4X1K - chains B and E of the 5 polymer chains in the assembly; structure by X-ray diffraction, 3.50 A resolution.

[Chain B]
Molecule: Tubulin beta chain
Source organism: Ovis aries
UniProtKB: D0VWY9 (D0VWY9_SHEEP); the author numbering skips numbers that UniProt does not, so the offset changes along the chain: 1-44 = UniProt 1-44; 47-360 = UniProt 45-358; 369-455 = UniProt 359-445
Chain sequence (445 residues; each row starts with the number of its first residue; note: 10 numbers in that range are skipped by the numbering (no residue carries them; nothing is unmodelled there)):
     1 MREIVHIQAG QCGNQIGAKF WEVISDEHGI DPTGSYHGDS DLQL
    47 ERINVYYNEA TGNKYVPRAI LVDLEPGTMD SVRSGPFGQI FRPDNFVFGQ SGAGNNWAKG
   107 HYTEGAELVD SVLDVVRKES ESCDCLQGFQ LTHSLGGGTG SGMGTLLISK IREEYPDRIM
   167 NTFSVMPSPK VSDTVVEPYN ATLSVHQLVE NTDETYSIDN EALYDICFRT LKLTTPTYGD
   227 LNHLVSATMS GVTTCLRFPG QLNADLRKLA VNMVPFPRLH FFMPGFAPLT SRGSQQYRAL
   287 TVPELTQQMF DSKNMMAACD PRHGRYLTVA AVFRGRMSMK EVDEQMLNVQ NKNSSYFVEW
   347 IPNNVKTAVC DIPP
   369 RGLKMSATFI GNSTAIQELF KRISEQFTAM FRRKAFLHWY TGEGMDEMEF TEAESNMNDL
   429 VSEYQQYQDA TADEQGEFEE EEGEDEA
Disordered / not traced: 1-2, 441-455
Residues lining bound ligands:
  - 3WZ (2-methyl-L-alanyl-N-[(3R,4S,5S)-1-{(2S)-2-[(1R,2R)-3-{[(1S)-1-carboxy-2-phenylethyl]amino}-1-methoxy-2-methyl-3-oxopropyl]pyrrolidin-1-yl}-3-methoxy-5-methyl-1-oxoheptan-4-yl]-N-methyl-L-valinamide): Gln15, Lys176, Val177, Ser178, Asp179, Tyr210, Thr221, Pro222, Thr223, Tyr224, Gly225, Asn228, Arg278
  - GDP (guanosine-5'-diphosphate): Gly10, Gln11, Cys12, Gln15, Ile16, Asp69, Ala99, Asn101, Ser140, Gly142, Gly143, Gly144, Thr145, Gly146, Ser147, Val171, Pro173, Val177, Ser178, Glu183, Asn206, Tyr224, Leu227, Asn228
  - colchicine (LOC; N-[(7S)-1,2,3,10-tetramethoxy-9-oxo-6,7-dihydro-5H-benzo[d]heptalen-7-yl]ethanamide): Val238, Cys241, Leu242, Leu248, Ala250, Asp251, Lys254, Leu255, Asn258, Met259, Thr314, Val315, Ala316, Val318, Asn350, Lys352, Thr353, Ala354, Ile378

[Chain E]
Molecule: Stathmin-4
Source organism: Rattus norvegicus
UniProtKB: P63043 (STMN4_RAT); residues 5-145 here correspond to UniProt positions 49-189 (UniProt number = residue number + 44)
Chain sequence (142 residues; each row starts with the number of its first residue):
     4 ADMEVIELNK ATSGQSWEVI LKPPSFDGVP EFNASLPRRR DPSLEEIQKK LEAAEERRKY
    64 QEAELLKHLA EKREHEREVI QKAIEENNNF IKMAKEKLAQ KMESNKENRE AHLAAMLERL
   124 QEKDKHAEEV RKNKELKEEA SR
Disordered / not traced: 4-8, 35-44, 142-145
Differences from the reference sequence: expression tag (4); engineered mutation Ala14 (Cys58 in P63043), Trp20 (Phe64 in P63043)
Curated features (UniProtKB/Swiss-Prot):
  - modified residue: Ser46 (Phosphoserine)

[Interface between chain B and chain E]
Contacting residue pairs - 28 pairs, chain B then chain E:
  Tyr108(B) with His78(E), hydrogen bond; Glu79(E); Val82(E), hydrophobic; Ile83(E), hydrophobic
  Thr109(B) with Ile83(E)
  Ala112(B) with Ile83(E), hydrophobic
  Leu152(B) with Arg76(E); Glu79(E)
  Ser155(B) with Leu72(E); Arg76(E)
  Lys156(B) with Arg76(E)
  Arg158(B) with Leu72(E)
  Glu159(B) with Leu72(E); Ala73(E); Arg76(E), salt bridge
  Pro162(B) with Leu68(E), hydrophobic
  Asn197(B) with Lys75(E), hydrogen bond
  Thr409(B) with Glu89(E)
  Gly410(B) with Glu89(E)
  Glu411(B) with Ala86(E)
  Gly412(B) with Val82(E); Lys85(E); Ala86(E); Glu89(E)
  Met413(B) with Lys85(E)
  Asp414(B) with Lys85(E), salt bridge
  Glu417(B) with His78(E), salt bridge; Val82(E)
Other interface residues (no listed pair), chain B (19 interface residues in all): Asp163, Gln193
Other interface residues (no listed pair), chain E (14 interface residues in all): Glu65, Leu69

[Overview]
Chain B and chain E form an interface of 19 and 14 residues respectively; the contacts include 2 hydrogen
bonds and 3 salt bridges. Polar contacts include Glu159(B)-Arg76(E), Asp414(B)-Lys85(E) and
Glu417(B)-His78(E). Chain B binds GDP, colchicine and compound 3WZ.
Here chain B is Tubulin beta chain (Ovis aries) and chain E is Stathmin-4 (Rattus norvegicus). Entry 4X1K
(Discovery of cytotoxic Dolastatin 10 analogs with N-terminal modifications) was determined by X-ray
diffraction (same publication as 4X1I, 4X1Y and 4X20).
